Entry 6VMD (electron microscopy, 4.53 A resolution (low resolution: residue-level contacts below are approximate; hydrogen-bond / salt-bridge calls are withheld)); this record covers chains C and E of the 9 polymer chains in the assembly.

Chain C:
Protein: ATP synthase subunit alpha, chloroplastic
From: Spinacia oleracea
Notes: EC 7.1.2.2
UniProtKB: P06450 (ATPA_SPIOL); residue numbers follow UniProt; this construct covers 1-507
Sequence (507 residues; numbered 1 to 507; the number before each row is that of its first residue):
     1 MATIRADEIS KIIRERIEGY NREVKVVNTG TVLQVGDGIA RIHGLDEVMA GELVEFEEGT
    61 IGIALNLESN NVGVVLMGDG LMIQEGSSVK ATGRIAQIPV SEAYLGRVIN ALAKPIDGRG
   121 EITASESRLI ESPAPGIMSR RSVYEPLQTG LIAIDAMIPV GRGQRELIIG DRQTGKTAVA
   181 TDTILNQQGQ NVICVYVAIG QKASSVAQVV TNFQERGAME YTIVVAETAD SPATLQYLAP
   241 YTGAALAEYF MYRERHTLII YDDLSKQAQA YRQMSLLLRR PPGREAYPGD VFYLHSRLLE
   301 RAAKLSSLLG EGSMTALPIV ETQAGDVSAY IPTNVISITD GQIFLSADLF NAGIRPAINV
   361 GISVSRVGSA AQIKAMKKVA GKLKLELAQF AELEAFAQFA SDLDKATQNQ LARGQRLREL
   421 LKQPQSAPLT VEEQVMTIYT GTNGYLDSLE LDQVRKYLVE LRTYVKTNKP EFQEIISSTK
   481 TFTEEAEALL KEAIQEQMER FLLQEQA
Disordered / not traced: 1-4, 505-507
Ligand contacts: ATP (adenosine-5'-triphosphate): Asp171, Gln173, Thr174, Gly175, Lys176, Thr177, Ala178, Gln201, Phe350, Arg355, Gln423, Pro424, Gln425
Swiss-Prot annotation at these positions:
  - binding site (ATP): Gly170 to Thr177
  - site: Ser363 (Required for activity)

Chain E:
Protein: ATP synthase subunit beta, chloroplastic
From: Spinacia oleracea
Notes: EC 7.1.2.2
UniProtKB: P00825 (ATPB_SPIOL); residues 1-498 here = UniProt positions 1-498
Sequence (498 residues; row label = number of the first residue in the row):
     1 MRINPTTSDP GVSTLEKKNL GRIAQIIGPV LDVAFPPGKM PNIYNALIVK GRDTAGQPMN
    61 VTCEVQQLLG NNRVRAVAMS ATDGLTRGME VIDTGAPLSV PVGGATLGRI FNVLGEPVDN
   121 LGPVDTRTTS PIHRSAPAFT QLDTKLSIFE TGIKVVDLLA PYRRGGKIGL FGGAGVGKTV
   181 LIMELINNIA KAHGGVSVFG GVGERTREGN DLYMEMKESG VINEQNIAES KVALVYGQMN
   241 EPPGARMRVG LTALTMAEYF RDVNEQDVLL FIDNIFRFVQ AGSEVSALLG RMPSAVGYQP
   301 TLSTEMGSLQ ERITSTKEGS ITSIQAVYVP ADDLTDPAPA TTFAHLDATT VLSRGLAAKG
   361 IYPAVDPLDS TSTMLQPRIV GEEHYEIAQR VKETLQRYKE LQDIIAILGL DELSEEDRLT
   421 VARARKIERF LSQPFFVAEV FTGSPGKYVG LAETIRGFQL ILSGELDSLP EQAFYLVGNI
   481 DEATAKAMNL EMESKLKK
Disordered / not traced: 1-15, 497-498
Ligand contacts: ATP (adenosine-5'-triphosphate): Thr373, Gln376, Arg378
Swiss-Prot annotation at these positions:
  - binding site (ATP): Gly172 to Thr179

Interface between chain C and chain E:
Contacting residue pairs - 69 pairs, chain C then chain E:
  Leu45(C) - Arg87(E)
  Asp46(C) - Thr86(E)
  Asp46(C) - Arg87(E)
  Glu47(C) - Thr86(E)
  Val48(C) - Thr86(E)
  Val48(C) - Arg87(E)
  Met49(C) - Gly84(E)
  Met49(C) - Leu85(E)
  Met49(C) - Thr86(E)
  Ala50(C) - Thr82(E)
  Ala50(C) - Asp83(E)
  Ala50(C) - Gly84(E)
  Ala50(C) - Leu85(E)
  Asn66(C) - Ile26(E)
  Asn66(C) - Ile27(E)
  Leu67(C) - Ala24(E)
  Leu67(C) - Gln25(E)
  Leu67(C) - Ile26(E)
  Leu67(C) - Arg87(E)
  Glu68(C) - Gln25(E)
  Glu68(C) - Arg87(E)
  Ser69(C) - Gln25(E)
  Ser69(C) - Arg87(E)
  Asn70(C) - Arg87(E)
  Asn71(C) - Arg87(E)
  Val72(C) - Arg87(E)
  Ile95(C) - Thr54(E)
  Glu131(C) - Asp83(E)
  Ile137(C) - Asn210(E)
  Ile137(C) - Tyr236(E)
  Met138(C) - Val118(E)
  Met138(C) - Asn120(E)
  Arg140(C) - Thr206(E)
  Arg140(C) - Asn210(E)
  Arg141(C) - Asn210(E)
  Ser142(C) - Asp211(E)
  Val143(C) - Arg207(E)
  Arg165(C) - Arg205(E)
  Arg280(C) - Ile27(E)
  Arg280(C) - Gly28(E)
  Gly283(C) - Ala287(E)
  Arg284(C) - Gly297(E)
  Arg284(C) - Tyr298(E)
  Gly289(C) - Glu284(E)
  Gly289(C) - Ala287(E)
  Phe292(C) - Met239(E)
  Phe292(C) - Arg246(E)
  Tyr293(C) - Ala81(E)
  Tyr293(C) - Asn240(E)
  Tyr293(C) - Glu241(E)
  Tyr293(C) - Pro242(E)
  Ser296(C) - Met239(E)
  Glu300(C) - Arg205(E)
  Glu300(C) - Thr206(E)
  Glu300(C) - Asn240(E)
  Ser328(C) - Ala331(E)
  Tyr330(C) - Glu284(E)
  Ile336(C) - Arg205(E)
  Ser337(C) - Arg205(E)
  Ser337(C) - Arg277(E)
  Ile338(C) - Arg205(E)
  Ile338(C) - Met239(E)
  Thr339(C) - Arg205(E)
  Asp340(C) - Arg205(E)
  Asp340(C) - Glu208(E)
  Val364(C) - Arg354(E)
  Arg366(C) - Ala174(E)
  Arg366(C) - Glu208(E)
  Val367(C) - Arg207(E)
Also at the interface, not in a pair above, chain C (48 interface residues in all): Leu65, Ala134, Gln164, Pro281, Pro288, Asp290, Thr333, Asn334
Also at the interface, not in a pair above, chain E (44 interface residues in all): Pro29, Ile110, Asp119, Gly209, Phe276, Gln280, Gly290, Val296, Tyr328

Overview:
Chain C and chain E form an interface of 48 and 44 residues respectively. Ligands of chain C: ATP. Chain E
binds ATP. Curated annotation (UniProt) lists 8 ATP-binding residues on chain C; 8 ATP-binding residues on
chain E.
Chain C is ATP synthase subunit alpha, chloroplastic and chain E is ATP synthase subunit beta, chloroplastic,
both from Spinacia oleracea; the structure, Chloroplast ATP synthase (C1, CF1), was determined by electron
microscopy, deposited together with 6VM1, 6VM4, 6VMB, 6VMG, 6VOF, 6VOG and 8 further entries.
